PDB entry 7AOS | X-ray diffraction, 2.55 A resolution | chains A and B of the 4 polymer chains in the assembly

# Chain A
Name: Retinoic acid receptor RXR-alpha
Organism: Mus musculus
UniProt: P28700 (RXRA_MOUSE); residues 225-462 here correspond to UniProt positions 230-467 (UniProt number = residue number + 5)
Chain sequence (238 residues; numbered 225 to 462; the number before each row is that of its first residue):
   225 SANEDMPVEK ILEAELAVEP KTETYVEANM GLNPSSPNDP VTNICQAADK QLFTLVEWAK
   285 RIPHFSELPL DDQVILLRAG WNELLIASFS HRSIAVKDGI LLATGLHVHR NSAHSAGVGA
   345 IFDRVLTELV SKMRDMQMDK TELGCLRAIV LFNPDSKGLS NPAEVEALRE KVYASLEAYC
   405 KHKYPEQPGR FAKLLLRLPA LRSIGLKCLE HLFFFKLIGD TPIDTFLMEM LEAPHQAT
Unresolved in the structure: 244-255, 442-445, 457-462
Residues lining bound ligands: LG2 (6-[1-(3,5,5,8,8-pentamethyl-5,6,7,8-tetrahydronaphthalen-2-yl)cyclopropyl]pyridine-3-carboxylic acid): I268, C269, A271, A272, Q275, W305, N306, L309, I310, F313, R316, I324, L326, A327, V342, I345, V349, C432, H435, L436, F439
UniProt features mapped onto this chain:
  - region: R348 to G368 (Required for nuclear export)
  - binding site (9-cis-retinoate): R316, A327
  - binding site (all-trans-retinoate): R316, A327
  - modified residue (Phosphoserine): S259, S260

# Chain B
Name: Retinoic acid receptor alpha
Organism: Homo sapiens
UniProt: P10276 (RARA_HUMAN); residues 176-421 here = UniProt positions 176-421
Chain sequence (266 residues; row label = number of the first residue in the row):
   156 MGSSHHHHHH SSGLVPRGSH ESYTLTPEVG ELIEKVRKAH QETFPALCQL GKYTTNNSSE
   216 QRVSLDIDLW DKFSELSTKC IIKTVEFAKQ LPGFTTLTIA DQITLLKAAC LDILILRICT
   276 RYTPEQDTMT FSDGLTLNRT QMHNAGFGPL TDLVFAFANQ LLPLEMDDAE TGLLSAICLI
   336 CGDRQDLEQP DRVDMLQEPL LEALKVYVRK RRPSRPHMFP KMLMKITDLR SISAKGAERV
   396 ITLKMEIPGS MPPLIQEMLE NSEGLD
Unresolved in the structure: 156-174, 416-421
Sequence notes: initiating methionine (156); expression tag (157-175)
Residues lining bound ligands: EQN (4-{[(5,5,8,8-tetramethyl-5,6,7,8-tetrahydronaphthalen-2-yl)carbonyl]amino}benzoic acid): F199, W225, F228, L231, S232, C235, L266, L269, I270, I273, R276, F286, S287, G301, F302, L305, G391, R394, V395, L398, I410, L414
UniProt features mapped onto this chain:
  - region: G404 to G419 (Required for binding corepressor NCOR1)
  - motif: I254 to I258 (UBR5-degron), P408 to N416 (9aaTAD)
  - binding site (all-trans-retinoate): C235, S287
  - modified residue (Phosphoserine): S219, S369
  - cross-link: K399 (Glycyl lysine isopeptide (Lys-Gly) (interchain with G-Cter in SUMO))

# Interface between chain A and chain B
Residue-residue contacts (29):
  R348(A) with Q340(B)
  E352(A) with D338(B); Q340(B)
  K356(A) with G337(B), hydrogen bond (side chain-backbone); D338(B); D349(B), salt bridge
  E390(A) with K376(B), salt bridge
  R393(A) with M379(B)
  E394(A) with H372(B), salt bridge; K376(B), salt bridge
  Y397(A) with P375(B), hydrophobic; M379(B)
  A398(A) with H372(B)
  E401(A) with R364(B), salt bridge
  P412(A) with E357(B); K360(B), hydrogen bond (backbone-side chain)
  F415(A) with P375(B), hydrophobic
  A416(A) with F374(B), hydrophobic; L378(B), hydrophobic
  L419(A) with P375(B), hydrophobic
  L420(A) with Q352(B); L356(B), hydrophobic
  R421(A) with D338(B), salt bridge
  L422(A) with M379(B), hydrophobic; T382(B)
  P423(A) with T382(B); R385(B)
  R426(A) with T382(B); S386(B)
Other interface residues (no listed pair), chain A (21 interface residues in all): D379, K417, A424
Other interface residues (no listed pair), chain B (22 interface residues in all): I332, E353, I381, D383

# Summary
Chain A and chain B form an interface of 21 and 22 residues respectively, with 2 hydrogen bonds and 6 salt
bridges. Polar pairs include K356(A)-D349(B), E390(A)-K376(B) and E394(A)-H372(B). Ligands of chain A:
compound LG2. Chain B binds compound EQN.
Chain A is Retinoic acid receptor RXR-alpha (Mus musculus) and chain B is Retinoic acid receptor alpha (Homo
sapiens); the structure, crystal structure of the RARalpha/RXRalpha ligand binding domain heterodimer in
complex with a fragment of SRC1 ..., was determined by X-ray diffraction, deposited together with 7APO and
7BK4.
